Entry 2A25 (X-ray diffraction, 2.20 A resolution); this record covers chains A and B.

# Chain A
Protein: Ubiquitin ligase SIAH1
From: Homo sapiens
Notes: EC 6.3.2.-; fragment: Substrate binding domain (residues 90-282)
Reference sequence: Q8IUQ4 (SIAH1_HUMAN); residue numbers follow UniProt; this construct covers 90-282
Sequence (193 residues; row label = number of the first residue in the row):
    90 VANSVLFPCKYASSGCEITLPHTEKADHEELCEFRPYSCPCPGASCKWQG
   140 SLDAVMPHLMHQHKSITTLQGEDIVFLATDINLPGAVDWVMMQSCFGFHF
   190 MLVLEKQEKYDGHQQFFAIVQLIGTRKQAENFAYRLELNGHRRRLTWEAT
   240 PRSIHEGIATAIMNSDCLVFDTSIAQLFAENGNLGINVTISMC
Disordered / not traced: 90-124, 132-133, 172-175, 197-202
Swiss-Prot annotation at these positions:
  - zinc finger: Ser93 to Lys153 (SIAH-type)
  - binding site (Zn(2+)): Cys98, Cys105, His117, Cys121, Cys128, Cys135, His147, His152
Bound ions: Zn2+: Cys128, Cys135, His147, His152

# Chain B
Protein: Calcyclin-binding protein peptide
Reference sequence: Q9HB71 (CYBP_HUMAN); residues 58-70 here = UniProt positions 58-70
Sequence (13 residues; numbered 58 to 70; the number before each row is that of its first residue):
    58 EKPAAVVAPITTG
Disordered / not traced: 58, 68-70

# How chain A and chain B interact
Contacting residue pairs (31):
  Leu158(A) - Pro60(B)
  Leu158(A) - Ala61(B)
  Leu158(A) - Ala62(B)
  Gln159(A) - Pro60(B)
  Asp162(A) - Lys59(B)
  Asp162(A) - Pro60(B)
  Ile163(A) - Pro60(B)
  Val164(A) - Pro60(B)  hydrogen bond (backbone-backbone)
  Val164(A) - Ala61(B)
  Val164(A) - Ala62(B)  hydrogen bond (backbone-backbone)
  Phe165(A) - Ala62(B)
  Phe165(A) - Val64(B)  hydrophobic
  Leu166(A) - Ala62(B)  hydrogen bond (backbone-backbone)
  Leu166(A) - Val63(B)
  Leu166(A) - Val64(B)  hydrogen bond (backbone-backbone)
  Ala167(A) - Val64(B)
  Thr168(A) - Val63(B)
  Thr168(A) - Val64(B)  hydrogen bond (backbone-backbone)
  Thr168(A) - Ala65(B)
  Thr168(A) - Pro66(B)
  Val176(A) - Pro66(B)  hydrophobic
  Val176(A) - Ile67(B)
  Asp177(A) - Pro66(B)
  Asp177(A) - Ile67(B)  hydrogen bond (backbone-backbone)
  Trp178(A) - Val64(B)
  Trp178(A) - Ala65(B)
  Trp178(A) - Pro66(B)
  Val179(A) - Val64(B)
  Val179(A) - Ile67(B)  hydrophobic
  Met180(A) - Ala62(B)  hydrophobic
  Asn276(A) - Lys59(B)

# Overview
The interface between chain A and chain B involves 15 residues on one side and 9 on the other; the contacts
include 6 hydrogen bonds. The backbones hydrogen-bond at Val164(A)-Pro60(B), Val164(A)-Ala62(B) and
Leu166(A)-Ala62(B). From UniProt: 8 Zn2+-binding residues on chain A.
Here chain A is Ubiquitin ligase SIAH1 (Homo sapiens) and chain B is Calcyclin-binding protein peptide. Entry
2A25 (Crystal structure of Siah1 SBD bound to the peptide EKPAAVVAPITTG from SIP) was determined by X-ray
diffraction (same publication as 2A26).
